PDB entry 8CF8 | electron microscopy, 2.20 A resolution | chains A and G of the 9 polymer chains in the assembly

== Chain A ==
Molecule: 16S rRNA
Organism: Escherichia coli BW25113
Sequence (1540 nucleotides; row label = number of the first residue in the row):
     1 AAAUUGAAGA GUUUGAUCAU GGCUCAGAUU GAACGCUGGC GGCAGGCCUA ACACAUGCAA
    61 GUCGAACGGU AACAGGAAGA AGCUUGCUUC UUUGCUGACG AGUGGCGGAC GGGUGAGUAA
   121 UGUCUGGGAA ACUGCCUGAU GGAGGGGGAU AACUACUGGA AACGGUAGCU AAUACCGCAU
   181 AACGUCGCAA GACCAAAGAG GGGGACCUUC GGGCCUCUUG CCAUCGGAUG UGCCCAGAUG
   241 GGAUUAGCUA GUAGGUGGGG UAACGGCUCA CCUAGGCGAC GAUCCCUAGC UGGUCUGAGA
   301 GGAUGACCAG CCACACUGGA ACUGAGACAC GGUCCAGACU CCUACGGGAG GCAGCAGUGG
   361 GGAAUAUUGC ACAAUGGGCG CAAGCCUGAU GCAGCCAUGC CGCGUGUAUG AAGAAGCCCU
   421 UCGGGUUGUA AAGUACUUUC AGCGGGGAGG AAGGGAGUAA AGUUAAUACC UUUGCUCAUU
   481 GACGUUACCC GCAGAAGAAG CACCGGCUAA CUCCGUGCCA GCAGCCXCGG UAAUACGGAG
   541 GGUGCAAGCG UUAAUCGGAA UUACUGGGCG UAAAGCGCAC GCAGGCGGUU UGUUAAGUCA
   601 GAUGUGAAAU CCCCGGGCUC AACCUGGGAA CUGCAUCUGA UACUGGCAAG CUUGAGUCUC
   661 GUAGAGGGGG GUAGAAUUCC AGGUGUAGCG GUGAAAUGCG UAGAGAUCUG GAGGAAUACC
   721 GGUGGCGAAG GCGGCCCCCU GGACGAAGAC UGACGCUCAG GUGCGAAAGC GUGGGGAGCA
   781 AACAGGAUUA GAUACCCUGG UAGUCCACGC CGUAAACGAU GUCGACUUGG AGGUUGUGCC
   841 CUUGAGGCGU GGCUUCCGGA GCUAACGCGU UAAGUCGACC GCCUGGGGAG UACGGCCGCA
   901 AGGUUAAAAC UCAAAUGAAU UGACGGGGGC CCGCACAAGC GGUGGAGCAU GUGGUUUAAU
   961 UCGAUGXAAC GCGAAGAACC UUACCUGGUC UUGACAUCCA CGGAAGUUUU CAGAGAUGAG
  1021 AAUGUGCCUU CGGGAACCGU GAGACAGGUG CUGCAUGGCU GUCGUCAGCU CGUGUUGUGA
  1081 AAUGUUGGGU UAAGUCCCGC AACGAGCGCA ACCCUUAUCC UUUGUUGCCA GCGGUCCGGC
  1141 CGGGAACUCA AAGGAGACUG CCAGUGAUAA ACUGGAGGAA GGUGGGGAUG ACGUCAAGUC
  1201 AUCAUGGCCC UUACGACCAG GGCUACACAC GUGCUACAAU GGCGCAUACA AAGAGAAGCG
  1261 ACCUCGCGAG AGCAAGCGGA CCUCAUAAAG UGCGUCGUAG UCCGGAUUGG AGUCUGCAAC
  1321 UCGACUCCAU GAAGUCGGAA UCGCUAGUAA UCGUGGAUCA GAAUGCCACG GUGAAUACGU
  1381 UCCCGGGCCU UGUACACACC GCCCGUXACA CCAUGGGAGU GGGUUGCAAA AGAAGUAGGU
  1441 AGCUUAACCU UCGGGAGGGC GCUUACCACU UUGUGAUUCA UGACUGGGGU GAAGUCGUAA
  1501 CAAGGUAACC GUAGGGGAAC CUGCGGUUGG AUCACCUCCU
Disordered / not traced: 1-929, 1390-1540
Modified positions: PSU (pseudouridine-5'-monophosphate) at position 516, G7M (N7-methyl-guanosine-5'-monophosphate) at position 527, 2MG (2N-methylguanosine-5'-monophosphate) at position 966, 5MC (5-methylcytidine-5'-monophosphate) at position 967, 2MG (2N-methylguanosine-5'-monophosphate) at position 1207, 4OC (4n,o2'-methylcytidine-5'-monophosphate) at position 1402, 5MC (5-methylcytidine-5'-monophosphate) at position 1407, UR3 (3-methyluridine-5'-monophoshate) at position 1498, 2MG (2N-methylguanosine-5'-monophosphate) at position 1516, MA6 (6N-dimethyladenosine-5'-monophoshate) at position 1518, MA6 (6N-dimethyladenosine-5'-monophoshate) at position 1519
Ion coordination: Mg2+ site 1 near C934 (its only coordinating residue here); Mg2+ site 2 near A937 (its only coordinating residue here); K+ site 1: U943, G944; K+ site 2: U943, G944, G945; Mg2+ site 3: G944, G945; Mg2+ site 4: A964, U1199; K+ site 3: G971, G1233, U1364; Mg2+ site 5 near C972 (its only coordinating residue here); K+ site 4: G976, C1359, G1361, A1362; K+ site 5: A978, C979; Mg2+ site 6: C979, C980, U981, G1222; Mg2+ site 7 near C980 (its only coordinating residue here); 13 more Mg2+ sites not listed; 7 more K+ sites not listed
Ligand contacts: Eravacycline (YQM): U965, 2MG_966, G1053, C1054, C1195, A1196, A1197, G1198
Reported in the primary citation:
  - Mg2+ coordination through a water molecule: 2MG_966

== Chain G ==
Molecule: 30S ribosomal protein S7
Organism: Escherichia coli BW25113
Reference sequence: P02359 (RS7_ECOLI); residues 1-179 here = UniProt positions 1-179
Amino-acid sequence (179 residues; numbered 1 to 179; the number before each row is that of its first residue):
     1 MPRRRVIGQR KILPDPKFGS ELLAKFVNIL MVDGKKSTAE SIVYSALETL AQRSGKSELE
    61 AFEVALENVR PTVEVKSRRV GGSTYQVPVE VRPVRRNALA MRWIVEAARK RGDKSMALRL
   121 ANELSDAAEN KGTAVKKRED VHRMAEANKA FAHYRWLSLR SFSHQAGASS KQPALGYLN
Disordered / not traced: 1, 7-9, 155-179
UniProt features mapped onto this chain:
  - natural variant: Leu-157 to Asn-179 (deletion: In strain: B and L44)
  - mutagenesis: Pro-2 to Phe-18 (Defective in ribosome assembly; accumulates to abnormally high levels on polysomes; significantly decreases affinity for its own mRNA), Lys-36 (K36A/E: Defective in ribosome assembly), Met-116 (M116G: Significantly decreases affinity for its own mRNA)

== Interface between chain A and chain G ==
Residue-residue contacts (59; chain A residue first):
  C932(A) with Arg-3(G), base contact; Arg-4(G), hydrogen bond to the phosphate
  G933(A) with Arg-3(G), hydrogen bond to the base; Arg-4(G), salt bridge to the phosphate
  A935(A) with Arg-3(G), hydrogen bond to the base
  A938(A) with Arg-95(G), phosphate contact
  G939(A) with Arg-95(G), salt bridge to the phosphate; Leu-99(G), phosphate contact; Arg-102(G), salt bridge to the phosphate
  C940(A) with Arg-102(G), salt bridge to the phosphate
  A1092(A) with Arg-4(G), phosphate contact
  A1239(A) with Lys-114(G), hydrogen bond to the sugar; Ser-115(G), sugar contact
  U1240(A) with Leu-30(G), hydrogen bond to the base; Val-32(G), base contact; Thr-38(G), sugar contact; Ile-42(G), sugar contact; Arg-109(G), hydrogen bond to the base; Ser-115(G), phosphate contact; Met-116(G), hydrogen bond to the phosphate; Arg-119(G), salt bridge to the phosphate
  G1241(A) with Lys-35(G), salt bridge to the phosphate
  A1289(A) with Lys-35(G), hydrogen bond to the phosphate
  G1290(A) with Lys-35(G), salt bridge to the phosphate; Ser-37(G), phosphate contact
  U1291(A) with Ser-37(G), hydrogen bond to the phosphate; Thr-38(G), phosphate contact
  G1297(A) with Lys-114(G), base contact
  U1298(A) with Lys-114(G), base contact
  A1346(A) with Arg-10(G), hydrogen bond to the base
  A1350(A) with Asp-33(G), hydrogen bond to the sugar; Gly-34(G), base contact
  U1351(A) with Asp-33(G), sugar contact
  U1372(A) with Asp-33(G), base contact; Gly-34(G), hydrogen bond to the sugar
  G1373(A) with Met-31(G), sugar contact; Gly-34(G), sugar contact; Lys-36(G), phosphate contact
  A1374(A) with Asn-28(G), hydrogen bond to the sugar; Met-31(G), sugar contact; Lys-36(G), salt bridge to the phosphate
  A1375(A) with Ile-12(G), phosphate contact; Lys-25(G), salt bridge to the phosphate; Asn-28(G), hydrogen bond to the phosphate
  U1376(A) with Arg-10(G), hydrogen bond to the base; Lys-25(G), salt bridge to the phosphate; Ala-98(G), phosphate contact; Arg-102(G), sugar contact
  A1377(A) with Pro-2(G), sugar contact; Arg-92(G), salt bridge to the phosphate
  C1378(A) with Arg-5(G), salt bridge to the phosphate; Lys-76(G), hydrogen bond to the base; Arg-92(G), sugar contact
  G1379(A) with Pro-2(G), base contact
  U1380(A) with Pro-2(G), base contact; Arg-3(G), hydrogen bond to the base
  U1381(A) with Arg-78(G), hydrogen bond to the sugar; Arg-79(G), hydrogen bond to the sugar
  C1382(A) with Arg-79(G), hydrogen bond to the sugar
Interface residues without a listed pair, chain A (31 interface residues in all): A1093, C1384
Interface residues without a listed pair, chain G (34 interface residues in all): Ile-29, Val-105, Glu-106

== Summary ==
Chain A and chain G form an interface of 31 and 34 residues respectively, with 20 hydrogen bonds and 12 salt
bridges. Polar contacts include G933(A)/Arg-3(G), A935(A)/Arg-3(G) and U1240(A)/Leu-30(G). Bound to chain A:
Eravacycline. U943(A) and G944(A) coordinate K+ site 1. UniProt lists 2 mutagenesis sites on chain G. From the
paper: water-mediated Mg2+ coordination by 2MG_966(A).
Chain A is 16S rRNA and chain G is 30S ribosomal protein S7, both from Escherichia coli BW25113; the
structure, Eravacycline bound to the 30S head, was determined by electron microscopy, deposited together with
8CA7, 8CAI, 8CEP, 8CF1, 8CGI, 8CGJ, 8CGR and 8CGU.
